8YW3 - chains A and R of the 6 polymer chains in the assembly; structure by electron microscopy, 2.68 A resolution.

Chain A:
Protein: Guanine nucleotide-binding protein G(s) subunit alpha isoforms short
Source organism: Homo sapiens
Reference sequence: P63092 (GNAS2_HUMAN); residues 1-394 here = UniProt positions 1-394
Amino-acid sequence (394 residues; each row starts with the number of its first residue):
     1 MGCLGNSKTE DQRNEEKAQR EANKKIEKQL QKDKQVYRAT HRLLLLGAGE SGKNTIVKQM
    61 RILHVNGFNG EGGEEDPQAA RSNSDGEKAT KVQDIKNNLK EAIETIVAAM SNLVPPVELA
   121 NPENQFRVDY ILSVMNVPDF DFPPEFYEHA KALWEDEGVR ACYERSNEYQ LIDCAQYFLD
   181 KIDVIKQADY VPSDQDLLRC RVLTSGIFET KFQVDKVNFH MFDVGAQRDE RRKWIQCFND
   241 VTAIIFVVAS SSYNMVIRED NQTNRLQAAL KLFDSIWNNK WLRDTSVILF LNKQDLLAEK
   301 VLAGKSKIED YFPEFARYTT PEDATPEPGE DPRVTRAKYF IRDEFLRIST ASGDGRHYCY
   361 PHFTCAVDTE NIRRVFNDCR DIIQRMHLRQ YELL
Unresolved in the structure: 1-11, 65-204, 252-263, 365-369
Construct notes: engineered mutation Asn54 (Ser in P63092), Ala226 (Gly in P63092), Ala268 (Glu in P63092), Lys271 (Asn in P63092), Asp274 (Lys in P63092), Lys280 (Arg in P63092), Asp284 (Thr in P63092), Thr285 (Ile in P63092)

Chain R:
Protein: Glucagon-like peptide 1 receptor
Source organism: Homo sapiens
Reference sequence: P43220 (GLP1R_HUMAN); numbering as in UniProt (aligned over 24-463)
Amino-acid sequence (440 residues; numbered 24 to 463; the number before each row is that of its first residue):
    24 RPQGATVSLW ETVQKWREYR RQCQRSLTED PPPATDLFCN RTFDEYACWP DGEPGSFVNV
    84 SCPWYLPWAS SVPQGHVYRF CTAEGLWLQK DNSSLPWRDL SECEESKRGE RSSPEEQLLF
   144 LYIIYTVGYA LSFSALVIAS AILLGFRHLH CTRNYIHLNL FASFILRALS VFIKDAALKW
   204 MYSTAAQQHQ WDGLLSYQDS LSCRLVFLLM QYCVAANYYW LLVEGVYLYT LLAFSVLSEQ
   264 WIFRLYVSIG WGVPLLFVVP WGIVKYLYED EGCWTRNSNM NYWLIIRLPI LFAIGVNFLI
   324 FVRVICIVVS KLKANLMCKT DIKCRLAKST LTLIPLLGTH EVIFAFVMDE HARGTLRFIK
   384 LFTELSFTSF QGLMVAILYC FVNNEVQLEF RKSWERWRLE HLHIQRDSSM KPLKCPTSSL
   444 SSGATAGSSM YTATCQASCS
Unresolved in the structure: 24-27, 130-135, 338-343, 424-463
Disulfide bonds: Cys46-Cys71, Cys62-Cys104, Cys85-Cys126, Cys226-Cys296
Reported in the primary citation:
  - mutagenesis - R299A (3.7-fold): decreased signaling with Retatrutide
  - mutagenesis - E138R: increased signaling with Retatrutide

How chain A and chain R interact:
Pairs across the interface (37; chain A residue first):
  Lys34(A) - Glu262(R)
  Gln35(A) - Ser261(R)
  Gln35(A) - Glu262(R)
  Ala39(A) - Val259(R)  hydrophobic
  Arg380(A) - Leu255(R)
  Arg380(A) - Ala256(R)  hydrogen bond (side chain-backbone)
  Arg380(A) - Phe257(R)  hydrogen bond (side chain-backbone)
  Arg380(A) - Ser258(R)
  Asp381(A) - Lys334(R)  salt bridge
  Gln384(A) - Leu255(R)  hydrogen bond (side chain-backbone)
  Gln384(A) - Lys334(R)  hydrogen bond
  Arg385(A) - Lys334(R)  hydrogen bond (side chain-backbone)
  His387(A) - Leu254(R)  hydrogen bond (side chain-backbone)
  His387(A) - Leu255(R)
  Leu388(A) - Leu255(R)  hydrophobic
  Leu388(A) - Ile330(R)  hydrophobic
  Leu388(A) - Val331(R)  hydrophobic
  Gln390(A) - Arg176(R)
  Tyr391(A) - Arg176(R)
  Tyr391(A) - His180(R)
  Tyr391(A) - Glu247(R)
  Tyr391(A) - Tyr250(R)
  Tyr391(A) - Leu251(R)  hydrophobic
  Glu392(A) - Arg348(R)  hydrogen bond (backbone-side chain)
  Glu392(A) - Lys351(R)  hydrogen bond (backbone-side chain)
  Glu392(A) - Thr355(R)
  Glu392(A) - Asn406(R)
  Glu392(A) - Asn407(R)  hydrogen bond (side chain-backbone)
  Leu393(A) - Val327(R)  hydrophobic
  Leu393(A) - Val331(R)
  Leu393(A) - Arg348(R)
  Leu393(A) - Ser352(R)  hydrogen bond (backbone-side chain)
  Leu393(A) - Thr355(R)
  Leu393(A) - Leu356(R)  hydrophobic
  Leu394(A) - Lys334(R)
  Leu394(A) - Leu335(R)  hydrophobic
  Leu394(A) - Arg348(R)
Interface residues without a listed pair, chain A (16 interface residues in all): Gln31, Arg38
Interface residues without a listed pair, chain R (29 interface residues in all): Gln263, Ala337, Leu359, Tyr402

Overview:
16 residues of chain A and 29 residues of chain R are in contact; the contacts include 10 hydrogen bonds and 1
salt bridge. Polar pairs include Asp381(A)-Lys334(R), Arg380(A)-Ala256(R) and Arg380(A)-Phe257(R). The paper
reports that R299A of chain R reduces signaling with Retatrutide; E138R of chain R increases signaling with
Retatrutide.
Chain A is Guanine nucleotide-binding protein G(s) subunit alpha isoforms short and chain R is Glucagon-like
peptide 1 receptor, both from Homo sapiens; the structure, Cryo-EM structure of the retatrutide-bound human
GLP-1R-Gs complex, was determined by electron microscopy (same publication as 8YW4 and 8YW5).
